3E1K - chains A and C of the 4 polymer chains in the assembly; structure by X-ray diffraction, 3.00 A resolution.

== Chain A (and C) ==
Molecule: Galactose/lactose metabolism regulatory protein GAL80
Organism: Kluyveromyces lactis
Notes: chain C of this document is another copy of the same molecule, construct and numbering; everything in this record applies to it too
UniProt: Q06433 (GAL80_KLULA); residue numbers follow UniProt; this construct covers 1-457
Sequence (465 residues; each row starts with the number of its first residue):
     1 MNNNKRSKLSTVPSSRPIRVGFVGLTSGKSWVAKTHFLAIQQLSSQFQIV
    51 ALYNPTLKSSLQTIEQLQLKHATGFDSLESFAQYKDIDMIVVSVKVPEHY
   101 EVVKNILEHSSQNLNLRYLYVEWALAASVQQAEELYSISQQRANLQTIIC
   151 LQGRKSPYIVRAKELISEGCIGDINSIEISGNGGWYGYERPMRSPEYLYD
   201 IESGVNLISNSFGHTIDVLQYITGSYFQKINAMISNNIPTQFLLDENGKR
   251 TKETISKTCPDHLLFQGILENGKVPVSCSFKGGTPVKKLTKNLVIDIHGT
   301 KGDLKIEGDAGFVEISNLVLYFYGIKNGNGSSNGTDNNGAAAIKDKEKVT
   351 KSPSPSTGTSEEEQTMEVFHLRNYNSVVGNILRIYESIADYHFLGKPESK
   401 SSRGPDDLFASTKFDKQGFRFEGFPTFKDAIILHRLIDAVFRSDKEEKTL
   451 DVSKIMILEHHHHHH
Not modelled in the structure: 1-13, 329-361, 395-412, 460-465 (chain C: 1-13, 329-361, 395-412, 458-465)
Sequence notes: expression tag (458-465)
What the authors report for this chain:
  - conformationally variable residues (order/disorder transition): Asp245 to Gly248, Asp309 to Ser316

== Interface between chain A and chain C ==
Contacting residue pairs (88):
  Asn175(A) with Tyr188(C); Lys281(C)
  Ser176(A) with His262(C); Ser279(C)
  Glu178(A) with Ser279(C), hydrogen bond; Lys287(C)
  Ser180(A) with Glu178(C)
  Lys229(A) with Met233(C); Glu447(C), salt bridge
  Ile230(A) with Met233(C)
  Asn231(A) with Asn231(C); Met233(C); Gln266(C), hydrogen bond; Thr449(C), hydrogen bond
  Ala232(A) with Gln266(C)
  Met233(A) with Ile230(C); Asn231(C); Gln266(C); Gly267(C); Thr449(C)
  Ser235(A) with Ile268(C); Lys273(C), hydrogen bond (side chain-backbone); Pro275(C)
  Asn237(A) with Gly272(C), hydrogen bond (side chain-backbone); Lys273(C), hydrogen bond (side chain-backbone)
  His262(A) with Ser176(C); Pro275(C)
  Leu264(A) with Gln266(C); Gly267(C); Pro275(C), hydrophobic; Val276(C); Ser277(C)
  Phe265(A) with Gln266(C), hydrogen bond (backbone-side chain)
  Gln266(A) with Asn231(C), hydrogen bond (side chain-backbone); Ala232(C); Met233(C); Leu264(C); Phe265(C), hydrogen bond (side chain-backbone); Gln266(C), hydrogen bond
  Ile268(A) with Ser235(C)
  Gly272(A) with Asn237(C)
  Lys273(A) with Asn237(C), hydrogen bond (backbone-side chain)
  Pro275(A) with Ser235(C); His262(C); Leu264(C), hydrophobic
  Val276(A) with Leu264(C)
  Ser277(A) with Leu264(C); Ser279(C)
  Ser279(A) with Ser176(C), hydrogen bond; Glu178(C); Ser277(C)
  Lys281(A) with Asn175(C), hydrogen bond; His298(C)
  Pro285(A) with His298(C), hydrogen bond (backbone-side chain); Thr300(C)
  Val286(A) with His298(C); Asp303(C)
  Lys287(A) with Glu178(C); His298(C); Asp303(C)
  Lys288(A) with Asp303(C), hydrogen bond (backbone-side chain); Tyr323(C)
  Leu289(A) with Asp303(C); Leu304(C); Lys305(C), hydrogen bond (backbone-side chain); Tyr321(C); Phe322(C), hydrophobic
  Thr290(A) with Asp296(C), hydrogen bond; Lys305(C)
  Asp296(A) with Thr290(C), hydrogen bond
  His298(A) with Lys281(C); Pro285(C), hydrogen bond (side chain-backbone); Val286(C); Lys287(C)
  Thr300(A) with Pro285(C)
  Asp303(A) with Lys288(C), hydrogen bond (side chain-backbone); Leu289(C)
  Leu304(A) with Leu289(C)
  Lys305(A) with Leu289(C); Thr290(C)
  Tyr321(A) with Leu289(C)
  Asp444(A) with Lys229(C), salt bridge
  Glu447(A) with Lys229(C), salt bridge; Lys448(C); Thr449(C), hydrogen bond (backbone-backbone)
  Thr449(A) with Asn231(C); Met233(C); Glu447(C), hydrogen bond (backbone-backbone)
Other interface residues (no listed pair), chain A (48 interface residues in all): Tyr188, Ile238, Gly267, Gly299, Phe322, Tyr323, Gln364, Met366, Lys448
Other interface residues (no listed pair), chain C (49 interface residues in all): Ser180, Ile238, Val274, Gly299, Gln364, Met366, Asp444

== Overview ==
48 residues of chain A and 49 residues of chain C are in contact, with 22 hydrogen bonds and 3 salt bridges.
Polar pairs include Lys229(A)-Glu447(C), Asp444(A)-Lys229(C) and Glu178(A)-Ser279(C). From the paper:
conformational variability at Asp245(A) and Asp309(A).
Both chains are Galactose/lactose metabolism regulatory protein GAL80 (Kluyveromyces lactis). Entry 3E1K
(Crystal structure of Kluyveromyces lactis Gal80p in complex with the acidic activation domain of Gal4p) was
determined by X-ray diffraction.
